6AGF - chains A and B; structure by electron microscopy, 3.20 A resolution.

== Chain A ==
Molecule: Sodium channel protein type 4 subunit alpha
From: Homo sapiens
UniProt: P35499 (SCN4A_HUMAN); residue numbers follow UniProt; this construct covers 1-1836
Chain sequence (1879 residues; numbered -42 to 1836; the number before each row is that of its first residue; numbers below 1 keep their minus sign (Met-42 is residue -42)):
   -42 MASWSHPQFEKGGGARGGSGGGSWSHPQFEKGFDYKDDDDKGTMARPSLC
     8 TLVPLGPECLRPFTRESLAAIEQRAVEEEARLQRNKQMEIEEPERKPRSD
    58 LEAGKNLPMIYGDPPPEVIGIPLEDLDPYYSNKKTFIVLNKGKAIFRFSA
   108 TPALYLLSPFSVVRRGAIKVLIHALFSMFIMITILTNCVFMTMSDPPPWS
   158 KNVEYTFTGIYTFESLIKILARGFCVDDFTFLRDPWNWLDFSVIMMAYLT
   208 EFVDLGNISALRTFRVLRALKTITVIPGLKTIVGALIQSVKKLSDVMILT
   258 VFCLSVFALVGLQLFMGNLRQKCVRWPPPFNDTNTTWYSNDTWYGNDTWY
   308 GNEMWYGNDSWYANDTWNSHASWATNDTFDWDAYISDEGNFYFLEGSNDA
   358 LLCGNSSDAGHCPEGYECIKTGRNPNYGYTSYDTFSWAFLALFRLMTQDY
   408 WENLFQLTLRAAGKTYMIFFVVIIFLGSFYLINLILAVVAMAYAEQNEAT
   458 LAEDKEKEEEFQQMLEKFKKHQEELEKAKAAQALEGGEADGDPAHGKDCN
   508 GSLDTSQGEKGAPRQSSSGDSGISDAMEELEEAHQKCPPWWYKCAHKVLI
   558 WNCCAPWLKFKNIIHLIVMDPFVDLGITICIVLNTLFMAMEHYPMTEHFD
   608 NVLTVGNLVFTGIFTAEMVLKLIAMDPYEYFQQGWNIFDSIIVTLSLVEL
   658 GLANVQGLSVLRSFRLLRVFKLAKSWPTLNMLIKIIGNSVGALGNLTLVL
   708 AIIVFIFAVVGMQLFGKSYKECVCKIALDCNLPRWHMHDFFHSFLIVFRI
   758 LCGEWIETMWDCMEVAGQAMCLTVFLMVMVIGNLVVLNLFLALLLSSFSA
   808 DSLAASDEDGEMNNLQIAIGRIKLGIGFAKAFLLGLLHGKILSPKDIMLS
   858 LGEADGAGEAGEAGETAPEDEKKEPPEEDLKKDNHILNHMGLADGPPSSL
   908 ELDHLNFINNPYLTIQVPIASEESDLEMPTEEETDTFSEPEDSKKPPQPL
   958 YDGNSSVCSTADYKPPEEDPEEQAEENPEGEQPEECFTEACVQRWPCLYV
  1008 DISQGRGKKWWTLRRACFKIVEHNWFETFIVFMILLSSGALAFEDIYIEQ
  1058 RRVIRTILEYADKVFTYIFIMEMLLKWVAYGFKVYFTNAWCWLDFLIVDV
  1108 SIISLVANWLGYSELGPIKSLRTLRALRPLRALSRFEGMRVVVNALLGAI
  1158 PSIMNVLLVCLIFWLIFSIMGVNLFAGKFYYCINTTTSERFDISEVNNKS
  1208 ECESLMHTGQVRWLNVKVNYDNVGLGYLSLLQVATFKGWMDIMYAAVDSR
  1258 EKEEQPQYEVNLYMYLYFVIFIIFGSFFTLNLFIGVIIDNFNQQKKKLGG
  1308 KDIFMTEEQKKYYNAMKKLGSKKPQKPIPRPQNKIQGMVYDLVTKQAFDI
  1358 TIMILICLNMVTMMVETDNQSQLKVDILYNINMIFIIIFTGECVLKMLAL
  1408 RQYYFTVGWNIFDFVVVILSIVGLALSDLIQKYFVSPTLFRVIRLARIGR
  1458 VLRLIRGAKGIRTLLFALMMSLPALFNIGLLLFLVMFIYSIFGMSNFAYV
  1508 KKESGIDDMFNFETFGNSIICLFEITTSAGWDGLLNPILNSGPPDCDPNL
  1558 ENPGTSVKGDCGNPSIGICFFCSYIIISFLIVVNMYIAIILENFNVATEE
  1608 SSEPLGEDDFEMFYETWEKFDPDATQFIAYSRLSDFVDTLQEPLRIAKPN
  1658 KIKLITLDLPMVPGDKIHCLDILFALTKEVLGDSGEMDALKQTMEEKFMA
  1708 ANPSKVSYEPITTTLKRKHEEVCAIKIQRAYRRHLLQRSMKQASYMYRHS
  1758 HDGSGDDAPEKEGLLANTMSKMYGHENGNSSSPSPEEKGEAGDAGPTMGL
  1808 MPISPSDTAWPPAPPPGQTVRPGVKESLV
Unresolved in the structure: -42 to 118, 287-335, 464-558, 807-1013, 1608-1836
Sequence notes: expression tag (-42 to 0)
Disulfides: Cys280-Cys360, Cys369-Cys375, Cys731-Cys737, Cys1189-Cys1209, Cys1553-Cys1568
Covalently attached groups: glycan linked to Asn362; N-acetylglucosamine (NAG) linked to Asn1205
Ligand contacts:
  - 6OU ([(2R)-1-[2-azanylethoxy(oxidanyl)phosphoryl]oxy-3-hexadecanoyloxy-propan-2-yl] (Z)-octadec-9-enoate), molecule 1: Leu142, Cys145, Thr149, Met150, Ser151, Ala708, Ile709, Phe712, Asp746, Phe747, Phe748, Phe751, Tyr1270, Leu1273, Val1276, Ile1277, Ile1280
  - 6OU, molecule 2: Val247, Lys248, Ser251, Met254, Ile255
  - 6OU, molecule 3: Leu250, Met254, Thr257, Phe400, Met403, Thr404, Ile439, Ile442, Leu443, Val787, Asn790, Leu791, Val793, Leu794, Phe797, Phe1284
  - 6OU, molecule 4: Tyr384, Gly385, Tyr386, Ser393, Trp394, Phe396, Leu397, Phe400, Gln775, Ala776, Leu779, Thr780, Leu783
  - 6OU, molecule 5: Gln405, Ser696, Thr704, Leu707, Phe755, Leu758, Cys759, Val793, Leu796, Ile1160, Val1163, Leu1164, Cys1167, Trp1171, Ala1241, Thr1242, Phe1243, Ile1279, Ile1280, Gly1282, Ser1283, Phe1284, Phe1285, Thr1286, Leu1287, Phe1290, Thr1534, Ser1535, Ile1583, Phe1586, Leu1587
  - 6OU, molecule 6: Leu1164, Leu1168, Trp1171, Gly1231, Leu1232, Tyr1234, Leu1235, Leu1238, Pro1571, Ser1572, Ile1575, Cys1576, Cys1579, Ser1580, Ile1582, Ile1583, Ile1584, Phe1586
  - 9Z9 ((3beta,14beta,17beta,25R)-3-[4-methoxy-3-(methoxymethyl)butoxy]spirost-5-en): Leu443, Ala447, Phe797, Leu798, Leu801, Leu802, Phe805, Leu1287, Ile1291, Ile1295, Asn1299, Phe1586, Tyr1593, Ile1594, Ile1597, Leu1598, Phe1601
Curated features (UniProtKB/Swiss-Prot):
  - region: Ile1310 to Met1312 (Important for rapid channel inactivation)
  - site: Tyr407 (Important for inhibition by tetrodotoxin)
  - glycosylation (N-linked (GlcNAc...) asparagine): Asn214, Asn288, Asn291, Asn297, Asn303, Asn315, Asn321, Asn333, Asn362, Asn1191, Asn1205
  - natural variant: Pro72 (P72L: Found in a patient with severe dystrophia myotonica 2; uncertain significance), Arg104 (R104H: In CMYO22A), Ile141 (I141V: In MYOSCN4A), Met203 (M203K: In CMYO22B), Arg222 (R222W: In HOKPP2), Arg225 (R225W: In MYOSCN4A and CMYO22A), Ser246 (S246L: No significant effect on channel activity), Gln270 (Q270K: In PMC), Cys375 (C375R: In CMYO22A), Pro382 (P382T: In CMYO22B), Val445 (V445M: In MYOSCN4A), Glu452 (E452K: In MYOSCN4A), 42 further natural variant entries in UniProt

== Chain B ==
Molecule: Sodium channel subunit beta-1
From: Homo sapiens
UniProt: Q07699 (SCN1B_HUMAN); numbering as in UniProt (aligned over 1-218)
Chain sequence (218 residues; row label = number of the first residue in the row):
     1 MGRLLALVVGAALVSSACGGCVEVDSETEAVYGMTFKILCISCKRRSETN
    51 AETFTEWTFRQKGTEEFVKILRYENEVLQLEEDERFEGRVVWNGSRGTKD
   101 LQDLSIFITNVTYNHSGDYECHVYRLLFFENYEHNTSVVKKIHIEVVDKA
   151 NRDMASIVSEIMMYVLIVVLTIWLVAEMIYCYKKIAAATETAAQENASEY
   201 LAITSESKENCTGVQVAE
Unresolved in the structure: 1-19, 193-218
Disulfides: Cys21-Cys43, Cys40-Cys121
Covalently attached groups: N-acetylglucosamine (NAG) linked to Asn110, Asn114
Curated features (UniProtKB/Swiss-Prot):
  - glycosylation (N-linked (GlcNAc...) asparagine): Asn93, Asn110, Asn114, Asn135
  - natural variant: Asp25 (D25N: Found in a patient with idiopathic childhood epilepsy), Arg85 (R85H: In ATFB13), Glu87 (E87Q: Found in a patient with non-specific cardiac conduction defects), Ile106 (I106T: In DEE52; uncertain significance), Cys121 (C121W: In GEFSP1), Arg125 (R125C: In DEE52; R125L: In GEFSP1), Asp153 (D153N: In ATFB13)

== Interface between chain A and chain B ==
Residue-residue contacts (60):
  Arg282(A) - Tyr132(B)
  Tyr349(A) - Glu48(B)  hydrogen bond
  Tyr349(A) - Thr49(B)
  Leu351(A) - Arg46(B)
  Leu351(A) - Glu48(B)
  Leu358(A) - Arg46(B)
  His368(A) - Arg45(B)
  His368(A) - Arg46(B)
  Cys369(A) - Arg45(B)  hydrogen bond (backbone-side chain)
  Pro370(A) - Arg46(B)
  Pro370(A) - Phe129(B)  hydrophobic
  Glu371(A) - Lys44(B)
  Glu371(A) - Arg45(B)  hydrogen bond (side chain-backbone)
  Glu371(A) - Arg46(B)
  Glu371(A) - Leu127(B)
  Glu371(A) - Phe129(B)
  Glu371(A) - His134(B)
  Gly372(A) - Tyr132(B)  hydrogen bond (backbone-side chain)
  Gly372(A) - His134(B)
  Tyr373(A) - Phe129(B)  hydrophobic
  Tyr373(A) - Tyr132(B)
  Arg417(A) - Arg46(B)
  Lys1016(A) - Tyr182(B)
  Thr1019(A) - Tyr182(B)
  Leu1020(A) - Tyr182(B)  hydrophobic
  Arg1022(A) - Ile185(B)
  Ala1023(A) - Tyr182(B)
  Lys1026(A) - Ile185(B)
  Ile1027(A) - Glu177(B)
  Ile1027(A) - Met178(B)  hydrophobic
  Phe1036(A) - Leu170(B)  hydrophobic
  Ile1053(A) - Val22(B)  hydrophobic
  Tyr1054(A) - Val22(B)  hydrophobic
  Glu1056(A) - Val24(B)
  Gln1057(A) - Val22(B)
  Gln1057(A) - Glu23(B)
  Arg1059(A) - Glu27(B)  salt bridge
  Thr1063(A) - Ala155(B)
  Ile1064(A) - Ser159(B)
  Tyr1067(A) - Arg152(B)
  Tyr1067(A) - Ser156(B)
  Tyr1067(A) - Ser159(B)
  Tyr1067(A) - Glu160(B)
  Tyr1067(A) - Met163(B)  hydrophobic
  Lys1070(A) - Met163(B)
  Tyr1074(A) - Ile167(B)  hydrophobic
  Tyr1074(A) - Thr171(B)
  Met1078(A) - Leu174(B)  hydrophobic
  Leu1082(A) - Met178(B)  hydrophobic
  Asp1515(A) - Arg46(B)  salt bridge
  Glu1520(A) - Gly20(B)
  Glu1558(A) - Gly94(B)
  Glu1558(A) - Ser95(B)
  Asn1559(A) - Gly20(B)
  Pro1560(A) - Gly20(B)
  Pro1560(A) - Cys21(B)
  Pro1560(A) - Val22(B)  hydrogen bond (backbone-backbone)
  Gly1561(A) - Val22(B)
  Gly1561(A) - Val24(B)
  Gly1561(A) - Ile41(B)
Interface residues without a listed pair, chain A (39 interface residues in all): Val1071, Tyr1506
Interface residues without a listed pair, chain B (40 interface residues in all): Asp25, Arg96, Gln102, Asp103, Thr136, Leu166, Trp173, Cys181

== Summary ==
Chain A and chain B form an interface of 39 and 40 residues respectively, with 5 hydrogen bonds and 2 salt
bridges. Polar contacts include Arg1059(A)-Glu27(B), Asp1515(A)-Arg46(B) and Tyr349(A)-Glu48(B). Chain A binds
6 copies of compound 6OU and compound 9Z9. Covalently linked N-acetylglucosamine: at Asn1205(A).
Here chain A is Sodium channel protein type 4 subunit alpha and chain B is Sodium channel subunit beta-1, both
from Homo sapiens. Entry 6AGF (Structure of the human voltage-gated sodium channel Nav1.4 in complex with
beta1) was determined by electron microscopy.
